2IM3 - chain A; structure by X-ray diffraction, 2.60 A resolution.

Chain A:
Protein: poliovirus polymerase
Source organism: Human poliovirus 1
Notes: EC 2.7.7.48; fragment: RNA-directed RNA polymerase, residues 1748-2208
Reference sequence: P03300 (POLG_POL1M); residues 1-461 here correspond to UniProt positions 1748-2208 (UniProt number = residue number + 1747)
Chain sequence (461 residues; numbered 1 to 461; the number before each row is that of its first residue):
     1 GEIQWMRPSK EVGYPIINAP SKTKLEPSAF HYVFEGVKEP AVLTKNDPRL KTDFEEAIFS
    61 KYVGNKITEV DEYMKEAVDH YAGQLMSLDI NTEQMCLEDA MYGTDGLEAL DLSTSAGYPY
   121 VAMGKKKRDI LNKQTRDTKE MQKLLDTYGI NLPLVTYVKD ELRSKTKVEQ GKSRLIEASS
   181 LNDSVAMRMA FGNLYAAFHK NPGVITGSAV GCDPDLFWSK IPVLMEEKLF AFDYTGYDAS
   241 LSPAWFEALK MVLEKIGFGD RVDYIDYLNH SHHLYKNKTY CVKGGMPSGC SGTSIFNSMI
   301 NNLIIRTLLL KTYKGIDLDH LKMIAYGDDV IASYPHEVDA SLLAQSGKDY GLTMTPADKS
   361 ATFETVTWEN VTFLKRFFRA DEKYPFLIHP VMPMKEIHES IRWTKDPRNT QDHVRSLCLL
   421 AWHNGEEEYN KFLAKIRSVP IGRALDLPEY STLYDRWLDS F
Sequence notes: modified residue (96, 212, 281, 290); engineered mutation Asp446 (Leu2193 in P03300), Asp455 (Arg2202 in P03300)
Modified residues: Cys96, Cys212, Cys281, Cys290 (s-(dimethylarsenic)cysteine; CAS)
Metal / ion sites: Na+: Ser271, Gly284, Gly285; Mn2+ near Asp328 (its only coordinating residue here)
Small-molecule neighbours: UTP (uridine 5'-triphosphate): Lys159, Arg163, Lys167, Arg174, Leu175, Ile176, Tyr234, Thr235, Gly236, Tyr237, Asp238, Ser288, Asp328, Lys359
From the paper describing this entry:
  - binding site for UTP: Asp238
  - Mn2+ coordination: Asp328
  - mutagenesis - F30A, F30A/F34A, F34A: abolished catalytic activity
  - mutagenesis - F30A: unchanged stability
  - mutagenesis - F30A/F34A, F30D/F34D (Tm change 4 degC), W403A (Tm change 6 degC), W403D (Tm change 4 degC): decreased stability

Summary:
Ligands of chain A: UTP. The Na+ site is built by Ser271, Gly284 and Gly285. From the paper: a binding site
for UTP at Asp238; F30A/F34A, F30D/F34D and W403A, among others, reduce stability; 6 substitutions were tested
in all.
Chain A is poliovirus polymerase (Human poliovirus 1); the structure, Crystal structure of poliovirus
polymerase complexed with UTP and Mn2+, was determined by X-ray diffraction, deposited together with 2ILY,
2ILZ, 2IM0, 2IM1 and 2IM2.
